Entry 6O1G (X-ray diffraction, 2.20 A resolution); this record covers chain A.

# Chain A
Protein: Plasma kallikrein
Source organism: Homo sapiens
Notes: EC 3.4.21.34
UniProtKB: P03952 (KLKB1_HUMAN); numbering as in UniProt; present here: 1-565, 571-638
Sequence (638 residues; row label = number of the first residue in the row; note: 4 numbers in that range are skipped by the numbering (no residue carries them; nothing is unmodelled there); a row labelled like 565A-565D holds insertion residues (565A, then the next letters in order)):
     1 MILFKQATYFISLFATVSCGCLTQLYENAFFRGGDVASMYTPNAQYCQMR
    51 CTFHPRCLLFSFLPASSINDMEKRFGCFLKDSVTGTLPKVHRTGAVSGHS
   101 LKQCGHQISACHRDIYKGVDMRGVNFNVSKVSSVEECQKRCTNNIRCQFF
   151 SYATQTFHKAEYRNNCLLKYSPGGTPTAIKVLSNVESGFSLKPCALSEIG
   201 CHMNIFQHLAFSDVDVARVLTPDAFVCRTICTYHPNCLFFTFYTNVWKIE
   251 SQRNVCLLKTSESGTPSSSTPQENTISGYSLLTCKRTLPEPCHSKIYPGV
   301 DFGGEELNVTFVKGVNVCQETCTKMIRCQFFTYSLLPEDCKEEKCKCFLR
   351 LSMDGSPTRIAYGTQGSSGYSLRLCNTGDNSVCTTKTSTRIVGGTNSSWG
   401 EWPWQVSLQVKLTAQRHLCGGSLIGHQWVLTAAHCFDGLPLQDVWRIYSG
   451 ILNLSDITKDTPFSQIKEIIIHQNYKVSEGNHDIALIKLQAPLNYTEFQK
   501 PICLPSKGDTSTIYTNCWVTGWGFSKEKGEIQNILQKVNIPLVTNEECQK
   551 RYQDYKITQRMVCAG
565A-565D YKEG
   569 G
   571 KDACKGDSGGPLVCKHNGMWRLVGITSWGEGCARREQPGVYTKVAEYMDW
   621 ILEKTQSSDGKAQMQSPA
Unresolved in the structure: 1-19, 155-163, 380-381, 385-390, 565A-565D, 629-638
Disulfides: Cys-21/Cys-104, Cys-47/Cys-77, Cys-51/Cys-57, Cys-111/Cys-194, Cys-137/Cys-166, Cys-141/Cys-147, Cys-201/Cys-284, Cys-227/Cys-256, Cys-231/Cys-237, Cys-292/Cys-375, Cys-318/Cys-347, Cys-322/Cys-328, Cys-340/Cys-345, Cys-383/Cys-503, Cys-419/Cys-435, Cys-517/Cys-584, Cys-548/Cys-563, Cys-574/Cys-602
Residues lining bound ligands:
  - 7SD (N-[(6-amino-2,4-dimethylpyridin-3-yl)methyl]-1-({4-[(1H-pyrazol-1-yl)methyl]phenyl}methyl)-1H-pyrazole-4-carboxamide): His-434, Asp-437, Gly-480, Asp-483, Tyr-555, Lys-556, Met-561, Asp-572, Ala-573, Cys-574, Lys-575, Ser-578, Thr-596, Ser-597, Trp-598, Gly-599, Gly-601, Cys-602
  - N-acetylglucosamine (NAG; 2-acetamido-2-deoxy-beta-D-glucopyranose): Asn-127, Arg-140, Asn-144, Leu-168
Curated features (UniProtKB/Swiss-Prot):
  - active site (Charge relay system): His-434, Asp-483, Ser-578
  - glycosylation (N-linked (GlcNAc...) asparagine): Asn-127, Asn-308, Asn-396, Asn-453, Asn-494

# In short
Ligands of chain A: N-acetylglucosamine and compound 7SD. Curated annotation (UniProt) lists 3 active-site
residues.
Chain A is Plasma kallikrein (Homo sapiens); the structure, Full length human plasma kallikrein with
inhibitor, was determined by X-ray diffraction together with 6O1S and 6BFP from the same study.
